1U2T - chain A; structure by X-ray diffraction, 2.90 A resolution.

[Chain A]
Protein: sucrose-phosphatase (SPP)
Organism: Synechocystis sp. PCC 6803
Notes: EC 3.1.3.24
UniProt: P74325 (P74325_SYNY3); residues 1-244 here = UniProt positions 1-244
Chain sequence (244 residues; each row starts with the number of its first residue):
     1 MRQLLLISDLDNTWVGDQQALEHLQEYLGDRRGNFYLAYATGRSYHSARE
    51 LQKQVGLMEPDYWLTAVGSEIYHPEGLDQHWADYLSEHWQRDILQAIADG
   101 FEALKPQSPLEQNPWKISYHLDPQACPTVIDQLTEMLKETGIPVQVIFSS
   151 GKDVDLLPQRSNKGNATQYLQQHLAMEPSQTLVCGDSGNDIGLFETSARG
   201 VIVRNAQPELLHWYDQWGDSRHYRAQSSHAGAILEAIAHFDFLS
Reported in the primary citation:
  - binding site for alpha-D-glucopyranose: Gln107, Lys116, Asn189
  - binding site for 6-O-phosphono-beta-D-fructofuranose: Asp11, Thr41, Gly42, Lys163, Asn189
  - catalytic residues: Asp9, Asp11, Lys163 (proposed by the authors, not directly observed)
  - catalytic residues: Thr41, Gly42

[Overview]
From the paper: catalytic residues Asp9, Asp11 and Lys163 among others; a binding site for
6-O-phosphono-beta-D-fructofuranose at Asp11, Thr41 and Gly42 among others.
Chain A is sucrose-phosphatase (SPP) (Synechocystis sp. PCC 6803); the structure, X-Ray structure of the
sucrose-phosphatase (SPP) from Synechocystis sp. PCC6803 in complex with sucrose6P, was determined by X-ray
diffraction (same publication as 1TJ3, 1TJ4, 1TJ5, 1U2S and 1S2O).
